PDB entry 3FDQ | X-ray diffraction, 1.75 A resolution | chains A and C of the 4 polymer chains in the assembly

== Chain A ==
Protein: Motility gene repressor mogR
Source organism: Listeria monocytogenes
Notes: fragment: DNA binding domain:
Reference sequence: Q8Y960 (MOGR_LISMO); numbering as in UniProt (aligned over 1-162)
Sequence (170 residues; row label = number of the first residue in the row):
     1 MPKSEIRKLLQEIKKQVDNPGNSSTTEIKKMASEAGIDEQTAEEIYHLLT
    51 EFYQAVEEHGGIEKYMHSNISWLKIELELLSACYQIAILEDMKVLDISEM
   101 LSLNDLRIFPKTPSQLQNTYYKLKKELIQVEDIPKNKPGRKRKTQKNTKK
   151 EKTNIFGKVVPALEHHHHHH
Disordered / not traced: 1-3, 144-170
Sequence notes: expression tag (163-170)
Reported in the primary citation:
  - binding site for the 15-nt DNA strand: Ser114, Asn118, Gly139, Arg140
  - binding site for the 15-nt DNA strand (chain C): Gln117, Tyr121, Pro138, Arg140
  - conformationally variable residues (order/disorder transition): Thr144 to Ala162

== Chain C ==
Molecule: 15-nt DNA strand
Sequence (15 nucleotides; row label = number of the first residue in the row):
     1 ATTTTTTAAAAAAAT

== Chain A / chain C interface ==
Residue-residue contacts (17; chain A residue first):
  Thr112(A) - DA11(C)  hydrogen bond to the phosphate
  Ser114(A) - DA11(C)  base contact
  Gln115(A) - DA10(C)  hydrogen bond to the phosphate
  Asn118(A) - DA10(C)  base contact
  Asn118(A) - DA11(C)  hydrogen bond to the base
  Asn118(A) - DA12(C)  base contact
  Asn136(A) - DA8(C)  phosphate contact
  Asn136(A) - DA9(C)  hydrogen bond to the phosphate
  Lys137(A) - DA8(C)  sugar contact
  Pro138(A) - DT7(C)  base contact
  Pro138(A) - DA8(C)  sugar contact
  Gly139(A) - DT6(C)  base contact
  Gly139(A) - DT7(C)  hydrogen bond to the base
  Arg140(A) - DT5(C)  hydrogen bond to the base
  Arg140(A) - DT6(C)  hydrogen bond to the base
  Lys141(A) - DT7(C)  hydrogen bond to the phosphate
  Lys141(A) - DA8(C)  salt bridge to the phosphate
Interface residues without a listed pair, chain A (11 interface residues in all): Pro134

== Overview ==
11 residues of chain A and 8 residues of chain C are in contact, with 8 hydrogen bonds and 1 salt bridge.
Polar contacts include Asn118(A)-DA11(C), Gly139(A)-DT7(C) and Arg140(A)-DT5(C). From the paper: a binding
site for the 15-nt DNA strand at Ser114(A), Asn118(A) and Gly139(A) among others; a binding site for the 15-nt
DNA strand (chain C) at Gln117(A), Tyr121(A) and Pro138(A) among others.
Chain A is Motility gene repressor mogR (Listeria monocytogenes) and chain C is a 15-nt DNA strand; the
structure, Recognition of AT-rich DNA binding sites by the MogR Repressor, was determined by X-ray
diffraction.
